Entry 8UBV (electron microscopy, 4.10 A resolution (low resolution: residue-level contacts below are approximate; hydrogen-bond / salt-bridge calls are withheld)); this record covers chains C and I of the 4 polymer chains in the assembly.

# Chain C (and I)
Name: Transcription regulator protein BACH1
Organism: Homo sapiens
Notes: fragment: BTB domain; chain I of this document is another copy of the same molecule, construct and numbering; everything in this record applies to it too
UniProt: O14867 (BACH1_HUMAN); residues 7-128 here = UniProt positions 7-128
Sequence (122 residues; numbered 7 to 128; the number before each row is that of its first residue):
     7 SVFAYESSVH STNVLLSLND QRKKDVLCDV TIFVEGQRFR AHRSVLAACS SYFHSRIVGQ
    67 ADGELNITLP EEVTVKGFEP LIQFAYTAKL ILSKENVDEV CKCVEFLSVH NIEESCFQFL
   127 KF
Unresolved in the structure: 7-16, 119-128 (chain I: 7-15, 119-128)
From the paper describing this entry:
  - post-translational modification sites: Cys107, Cys122 (proposed by the authors, not directly observed)
  - mutagenesis - C107A, C122A: decreased binding to F-box/LRR-repeat protein 17
  - mutagenesis - C34A, C109A: increased binding to F-box/LRR-repeat protein 17

# How chain C and chain I interact
Residue-residue contacts (17; chain C residue first):
  Lys95(C) - Ile97(I)
  Lys95(C) - Leu98(I)
  Lys95(C) - Ser99(I)
  Leu96(C) - Leu96(I)
  Leu96(C) - Ile97(I)
  Leu96(C) - Leu98(I)
  Ile97(C) - Leu96(I)
  Leu98(C) - Phe90(I)
  Leu98(C) - Ala94(I)
  Leu98(C) - Lys95(I)
  Leu98(C) - Leu96(I)
  Ser99(C) - Phe90(I)
  Ser99(C) - Ala94(I)
  Lys100(C) - Ala94(I)
  Val103(C) - Cys109(I)
  Cys107(C) - Cys109(I)  disulfide
  Cys109(C) - Cys107(I)  disulfide
Interface residues without a listed pair, chain C (11 interface residues in all): Ala94, Lys108
Interface residues without a listed pair, chain I (13 interface residues in all): Lys100, Val103, Lys108, Val110
Cross-chain cystine bridges: Cys107(C)-Cys109(I), Cys109(C)-Cys107(I)

# Summary
Chain C and chain I form an interface of 11 and 13 residues respectively, with 2 disulfide bonds. The paper
reports that C107A and C122A of chain C reduce binding to F-box/LRR-repeat protein 17; modification sites
Cys107(C) and Cys122(C); 4 substitutions were tested in all.
Chain C and chain I are both Transcription regulator protein BACH1 (Homo sapiens); the structure, Cryo-EM
structure of dimeric FBXL17-BACH1BTB E3 ubiquitin ligase complex, was determined by electron microscopy (same
publication as 8UA3, 8UA6, 8UAH and 8UBT).
